7VAY - chains A and D of the 12 polymer chains in the assembly; structure by electron microscopy, 3.30 A resolution.

== Chain A ==
Molecule: V-type ATP synthase alpha chain
Organism: Thermus thermophilus HB8
Notes: EC 7.1.2.2
UniProt: Q56403 (VATA_THET8); numbering as in UniProt (aligned over 1-578)
Chain sequence (578 residues; each row starts with the number of its first residue):
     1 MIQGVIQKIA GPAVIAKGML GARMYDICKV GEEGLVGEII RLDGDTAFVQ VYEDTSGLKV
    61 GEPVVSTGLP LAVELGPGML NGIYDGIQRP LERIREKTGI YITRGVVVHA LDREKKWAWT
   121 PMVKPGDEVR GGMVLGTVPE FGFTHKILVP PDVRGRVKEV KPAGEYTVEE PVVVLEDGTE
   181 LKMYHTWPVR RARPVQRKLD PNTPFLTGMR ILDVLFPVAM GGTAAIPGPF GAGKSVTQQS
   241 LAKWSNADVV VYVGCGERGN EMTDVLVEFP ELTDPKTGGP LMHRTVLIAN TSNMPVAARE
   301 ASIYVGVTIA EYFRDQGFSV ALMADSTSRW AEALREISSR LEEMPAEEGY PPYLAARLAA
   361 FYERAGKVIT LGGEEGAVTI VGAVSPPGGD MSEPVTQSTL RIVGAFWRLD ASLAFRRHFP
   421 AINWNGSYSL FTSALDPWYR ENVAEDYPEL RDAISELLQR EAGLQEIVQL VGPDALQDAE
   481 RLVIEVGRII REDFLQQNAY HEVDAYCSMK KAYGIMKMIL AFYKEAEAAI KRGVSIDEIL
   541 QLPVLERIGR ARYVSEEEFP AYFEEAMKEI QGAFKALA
Construct notes: conflict A232 (Ser in Q56403), S235 (Thr in Q56403)
Small-molecule neighbours: ADP (adenosine-5'-diphosphate): M209, P229, F230, G231, A232, G233, K234, S235, V236, F419, P420, Q497, N498, A499, Y500

== Chain D ==
Molecule: V-type ATP synthase beta chain
Organism: Thermus thermophilus HB8
UniProt: Q56404 (VATB_THET8); numbering as in UniProt (aligned over 1-478)
Chain sequence (478 residues; numbered 1 to 478; the number before each row is that of its first residue):
     1 MDLLKKEYTG ITYISGPLLF VENAKDLAYG AIVDIKDGTG RVRGGQVIEV SEEYAVIQVF
    61 EETTGLDLAT TSVSLVEDVA RLGVSKEMLG RRFNGIGKPI DGLPPITPEK RLPITGLPLN
   121 PVARRKPEQF IQTGISTIDV MNTLVRGQKL PIFSGSGLPA NEIAAQIARQ ATVRPDLSGE
   181 GEKEEPFAVV FAAMGITQRE LSYFIQEFER TGALSRSVLF LNKADDPTIE RILTPRMALT
   241 VAEYLAFEHD YHVLVILTDM TNYCEALREI GAAREEIPGR RGYPGYMYTD LATIYERAGV
   301 VEGKKGSVTQ IPILSMPDDD RTHPIPDLTG YITEGQIQLS RELHRKGIYP PIDPLPSLSR
   361 LMNNGVGKGK TREDHKQVSD QLYSAYANGV DIRKLVAIIG EDALTENDRR YLQFADAFER
   421 FFINQGQQNR SIEESLQIAW ALLSMLPQGE LKRISKDHIG KYYGQKLEEI WGAPQALD
Unresolved in the structure: 1-4, 475-478

== Chain A / chain D interface ==
Residue-residue contacts (64; chain A residue first):
  G21(A) - D67(D)
  A22(A) - D67(D)
  R23(A) - T39(D)
  R23(A) - G65(D)
  R23(A) - L66(D)
  R23(A) - D67(D)
  M24(A) - I14(D)  hydrophobic
  M24(A) - T63(D)
  M24(A) - T64(D)
  M24(A) - G65(D)  hydrogen bond (backbone-backbone)
  M24(A) - L66(D)  hydrogen bond (backbone-backbone)
  Y25(A) - T64(D)
  R41(A) - Y13(D)  hydrogen bond
  R41(A) - I14(D)
  R41(A) - S15(D)  hydrogen bond
  L42(A) - Y13(D)
  L42(A) - I14(D)  hydrogen bond (backbone-backbone)
  L42(A) - L66(D)
  D43(A) - T12(D)
  D43(A) - Y13(D)
  G44(A) - T12(D)  hydrogen bond (backbone-backbone)
  G44(A) - L68(D)
  K198(A) - Q198(D)
  D200(A) - S202(D)  hydrogen bond
  E343(A) - S15(D)  hydrogen bond
  M344(A) - E275(D)
  A346(A) - A272(D)  hydrophobic
  E347(A) - R268(D)  salt bridge
  E347(A) - R281(D)
  E347(A) - G282(D)
  P352(A) - E269(D)
  P352(A) - A272(D)  hydrophobic
  A355(A) - E269(D)
  R357(A) - E62(D)  salt bridge
  A359(A) - A224(D)
  E363(A) - T197(D)
  E363(A) - Q198(D)
  E363(A) - D225(D)
  S392(A) - D318(D)
  Q397(A) - P317(D)
  Q397(A) - D318(D)  hydrogen bond
  R401(A) - N262(D)  hydrogen bond
  R401(A) - E265(D)  salt bridge
  W424(A) - R345(D)
  N425(A) - R345(D)  hydrogen bond
  Y428(A) - S156(D)
  Y428(A) - G157(D)
  L430(A) - G157(D)
  L430(A) - R199(D)
  F431(A) - R199(D)
  Q459(A) - E342(D)
  Q459(A) - R345(D)  hydrogen bond
  I467(A) - K394(D)
  I467(A) - A397(D)  hydrophobic
  I467(A) - I398(D)  hydrophobic
  A475(A) - I398(D)
  L476(A) - A397(D)
  L476(A) - I398(D)  hydrophobic
  Q477(A) - V396(D)
  Q477(A) - A397(D)  hydrogen bond (backbone-backbone)
  Q477(A) - I398(D)  hydrogen bond (side chain-backbone)
  Q477(A) - I399(D)
  Q477(A) - G400(D)
  E480(A) - A397(D)
Also at the interface, not in a pair above, chain A (46 interface residues in all): L20, I40, P201, P345, A360, L400, I402, S455, E456, L464, E466, V471
Also at the interface, not in a pair above, chain D (45 interface residues in all): G16, A69, T261, A273, E276, P278, K346

== In short ==
The interface between chain A and chain D involves 46 residues on one side and 45 on the other, with 14
hydrogen bonds and 3 salt bridges. Among the polar pairs are E347(A)-R268(D), R357(A)-E62(D) and
R401(A)-E265(D). Bound to chain A: ADP.
Chain A is V-type ATP synthase alpha chain and chain D is V-type ATP synthase beta chain, both from Thermus
thermophilus HB8; the structure, V1EG domain of V/A-ATPase from Thermus thermophilus at saturated ATP-gamma-S
condition, state2, was determined by electron microscopy, deposited together with 7VAI, 7VAJ, 7VAK, 7VAL,
7VAM, 7VAN and 11 further entries.
